6PUW - chains A and B of the 6 polymer chains in the assembly; structure by electron microscopy, 2.90 A resolution.

# Chain A (and B)
Molecule: Chimeric Sso7d and HIV-1 integrase
Source organism: Saccharolobus solfataricus (strain ATCC 35092 / DSM 1617 / JCM 11322 / P2)
Notes: chain B of this document is another copy of the same molecule, construct and numbering; everything in this record applies to it too
UniProtKB: chimeric construct of P39476, Q76353: residues -74 to -11 from P39476 (DN7D_SACS2) positions 1-64 (UniProt number = residue number + 75); residues 1-288 from Q76353 positions 1-288 (same numbers)
Chain sequence (383 residues; numbered -94 to 288; the number before each row is that of its first residue; numbers below 1 keep their minus sign (Met-94 is residue -94)):
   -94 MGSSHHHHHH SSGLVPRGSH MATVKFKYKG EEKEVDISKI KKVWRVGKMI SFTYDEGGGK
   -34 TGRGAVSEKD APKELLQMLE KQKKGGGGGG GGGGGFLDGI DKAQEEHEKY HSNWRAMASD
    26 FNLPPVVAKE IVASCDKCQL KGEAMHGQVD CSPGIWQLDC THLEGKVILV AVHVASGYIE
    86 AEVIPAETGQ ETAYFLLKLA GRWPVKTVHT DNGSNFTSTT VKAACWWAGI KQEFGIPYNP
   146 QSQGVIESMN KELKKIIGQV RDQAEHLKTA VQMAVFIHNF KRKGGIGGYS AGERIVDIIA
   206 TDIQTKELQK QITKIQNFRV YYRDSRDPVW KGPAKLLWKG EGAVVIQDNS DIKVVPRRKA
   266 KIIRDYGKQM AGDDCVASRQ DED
Not modelled in the structure: -94 to 0, 226-236, 253-256, 261-264, 269-288 (chain B: -94 to 1, 45-56, 140-148, 226-238, 260-288)
Sequence notes: expression tag (-94 to -75); linker (-10 to 0)
Metal / ion sites: Zn2+: His12, His16, Cys40, Cys43; Mg2+ site 1: Asp64, Asp116 (together with Bictegravir); Mg2+ site 2: Asp64, Glu152 (together with Bictegravir)
Ligand contacts:
  - Bictegravir (KLQ): Asp64, Cys65, Asp116, Asn117, Gly118, Tyr143, Pro145, Gln146, Glu152
  - Bictegravir: Asp64, Cys65, Asp116, Asn117, Gly118, Tyr143, Pro145, Gln146, Glu152, Asn155
Swiss-Prot annotation at these positions:
  - modified residue (N6-methyllysine): Lys-70, Lys-68, Lys-14, Lys-12, Lys-11

# How chain A and chain B interact
Pairs across the interface (65):
  Tyr83(A) with Arg107(B), hydrogen bond (side chain-backbone)
  Glu85(A) with Arg107(B), salt bridge
  Ala86(A) with Arg107(B), hydrogen bond (backbone-side chain)
  Glu87(A) with Lys103(B), salt bridge
  Gln95(A) with Lys173(B)
  Glu96(A) with Lys173(B), salt bridge
  Tyr99(A) with Glu87(B), hydrogen bond; Lys173(B); Gln177(B)
  Leu102(A) with Thr174(B); Met178(B), hydrophobic
  Lys103(A) with Glu87(B), salt bridge; Lys103(B); Gln177(B)
  Ala105(A) with Phe181(B); Phe185(B)
  Gly106(A) with Phe181(B); Asn184(B), hydrogen bond (backbone-side chain); Phe185(B)
  Arg107(A) with Tyr83(B), hydrogen bond (backbone-side chain); Glu85(B), salt bridge; Ala86(B), hydrogen bond (side chain-backbone); Gln177(B), hydrogen bond; Val180(B); Phe185(B)
  Trp108(A) with Trp108(B), hydrophobic; Phe185(B)
  Pro109(A) with Phe185(B)
  Trp132(A) with Gln168(B), hydrogen bond; Met178(B); Phe181(B), hydrophobic; Ile182(B), hydrophobic
  Ala133(A) with Phe181(B)
  Gln168(A) with Trp132(B)
  Lys173(A) with Glu96(B), salt bridge; Tyr99(B)
  Thr174(A) with Leu102(B)
  Gln177(A) with Tyr99(B); Leu102(B); Lys103(B); Arg107(B), hydrogen bond
  Met178(A) with Leu102(B), hydrophobic; Trp132(B), hydrophobic
  Val180(A) with Arg107(B)
  Phe181(A) with Ala105(B); Gly106(B); Trp132(B), hydrophobic; Ala133(B)
  Asn184(A) with Gly106(B), hydrogen bond (side chain-backbone)
  Phe185(A) with Ala105(B); Gly106(B); Arg107(B); Trp108(B); Pro109(B)
  Lys188(A) with Lys215(B)
  Glu198(A) with Ile208(B)
  Val201(A) with Val201(B); Ile204(B), hydrophobic; Ala205(B); Ile208(B), hydrophobic
  Ile204(A) with Val201(B), hydrophobic
  Ala205(A) with Val201(B)
  Ile208(A) with Glu198(B); Val201(B), hydrophobic
  Gln209(A) with Asp202(B)
Also at the interface, not in a pair above, chain A (33 interface residues in all): Ile182
Also at the interface, not in a pair above, chain B (33 interface residues in all): Glu212

# In short
Chain A and chain B each contribute 33 residues to their interface; the contacts include 10 hydrogen bonds and
6 salt bridges. Polar contacts include Glu85(A)-Arg107(B), Glu87(A)-Lys103(B) and Glu96(A)-Lys173(B). Bound to
chain A: Bictegravir. His12(A), His16(A), Cys40(A) and Cys43(A) coordinate Zn2+.
Chain A and chain B are both Chimeric Sso7d and HIV-1 integrase (Saccharolobus solfataricus (strain ATCC 35092
/ DSM 1617 / JCM 11322 / P2)); the structure, Structure of HIV cleaved synaptic complex (CSC) intasome bound
with magnesium and Bictegravir (BIC), was determined by electron microscopy (same publication as 6PUT, 6PUY,
6PUZ and 6V3K).
